9GAT - chains J and B of the 16 polymer chains in the assembly; structure by electron microscopy, 3.20 A resolution.

Chain J (and B):
Protein: Nucleoprotein
Source organism: Influenza A virus
Notes: chain B of this document is another copy of the same molecule, construct and numbering; everything in this record applies to it too
UniProt: Q1K9H2 (Q1K9H2_I33A0); residue numbers follow UniProt; this construct covers 15-498
Chain sequence (494 residues; numbered 13 to 506; the number before each row is that of its first residue):
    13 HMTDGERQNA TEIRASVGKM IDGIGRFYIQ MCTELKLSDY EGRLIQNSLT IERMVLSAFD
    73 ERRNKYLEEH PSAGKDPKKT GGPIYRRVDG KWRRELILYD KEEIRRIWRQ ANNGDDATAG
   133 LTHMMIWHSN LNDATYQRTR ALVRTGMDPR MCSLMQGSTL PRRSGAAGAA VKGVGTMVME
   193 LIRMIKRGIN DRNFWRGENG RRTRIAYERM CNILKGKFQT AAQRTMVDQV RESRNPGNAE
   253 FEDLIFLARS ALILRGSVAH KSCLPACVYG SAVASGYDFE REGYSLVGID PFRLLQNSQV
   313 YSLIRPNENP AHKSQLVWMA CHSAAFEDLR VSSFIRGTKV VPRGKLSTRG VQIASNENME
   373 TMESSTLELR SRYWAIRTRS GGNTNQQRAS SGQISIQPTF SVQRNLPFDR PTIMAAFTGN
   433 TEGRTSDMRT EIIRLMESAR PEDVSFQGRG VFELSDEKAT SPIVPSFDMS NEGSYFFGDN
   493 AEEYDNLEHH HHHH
Unresolved in the structure: 13-17, 398-402, 431-436, 491-506 (chain B: 13-14, 396-403, 430-439, 480-483, 491-506)
Differences from the reference sequence: expression tag (13-14, 499-506)
Ligand contacts: A1IJK (2-[3,6-bis(oxidanylidene)-4,5-dihydroxanthen-9-yl]-4-[3-[(2R)-2-oxidanylpropoxy]propylcarbamoyl]benzoic acid): W207, R208, G209, G212, R213, R216, R246
Reported in the primary citation:
  - binding site for the 18-nt RNA strand: S413
  - self-association interface (contacts with another copy of this molecule): R213, D439

How chain J and chain B interact:
Contacting residue pairs - 9 pairs, chain J then chain B:
  R204(J) - G126(B)  hydrogen bond (side chain-backbone)
  R204(J) - D127(B)
  R204(J) - D128(B)
  R208(J) - R121(B)
  R208(J) - G126(B)  hydrogen bond (side chain-backbone)
  R208(J) - D127(B)
  E210(J) - K90(B)  salt bridge
  R213(J) - E73(B)  salt bridge
  R213(J) - K77(B)
Also at the interface, not in a pair above, chain J (5 interface residues in all): G209
Also at the interface, not in a pair above, chain B (8 interface residues in all): E114

In short:
5 residues of chain J face 8 of chain B across their interface; the contacts include 2 hydrogen bonds and 2
salt bridges. Polar pairs include E210(J)-K90(B), R213(J)-E73(B) and R204(J)-G126(B). Chain J binds compound
A1IJK. From the paper: a binding site for the 18-nt RNA strand at S413(J); a self-association interface
involving R213(J) and D439(J). Chain J and chain B are both Nucleoprotein (Influenza A virus); the structure,
CryoEM structure of the antiparallel double-stranded influenza A RNP-like particle with an 18-mer RNA, was
determined by electron microscopy together with 9GAN, 9GAP, 9GAQ, 9GAS and 9GAV from the same study.
Chain J and chain B are both Nucleoprotein (Influenza A virus); the structure, CryoEM structure of the
antiparallel double-stranded influenza A RNP-like particle with a 18-mer RNA, was determined by electron
microscopy together with 9GAN, 9GAP, 9GAQ, 9GAS and 9GAV from the same study.
